4P33 - chain A; structure by X-ray diffraction, 1.65 A resolution.

# Chain A
Molecule: Lipopolysaccharide export system ATP-binding protein LptB
Source organism: Escherichia coli
Notes: EC 3.6.3.-
UniProt: P0A9V1 (LPTB_ECOLI); residues 2-241 here = UniProt positions 2-241
Sequence (249 residues; each row starts with the number of its first residue):
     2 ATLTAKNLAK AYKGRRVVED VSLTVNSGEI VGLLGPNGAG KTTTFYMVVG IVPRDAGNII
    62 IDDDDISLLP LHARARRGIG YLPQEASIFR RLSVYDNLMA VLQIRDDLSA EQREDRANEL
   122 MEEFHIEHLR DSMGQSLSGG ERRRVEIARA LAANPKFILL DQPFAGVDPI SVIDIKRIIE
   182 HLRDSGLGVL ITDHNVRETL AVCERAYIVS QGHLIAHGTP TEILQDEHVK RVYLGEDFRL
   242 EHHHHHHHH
Unresolved in the structure: 237-250
Sequence notes: engineered mutation Q163 (Glu in P0A9V1); expression tag (242-250)
Metal / ion sites: Na+: T43, Q85 (together with ATP)
Residues lining bound ligands: ATP (adenosine-5'-triphosphate): Y13, R16, V18, P37, N38, G39, A40, G41, K42, T43, T44, Q85, L130, S137, L138, S139, G140, G141, E142, Q163, G167, H195
Swiss-Prot annotation at these positions:
  - binding site (ATP): G36 to T43
What the authors report for this chain:
  - binding site for ATP: Q163, H195
  - Na+ coordination: Q85
  - conformationally variable residues (side-chain flip): H195
  - mutagenesis - F90A, H195A: abolished growth
  - mutagenesis - F90Y: unchanged growth
  - mutagenesis - H195A: unchanged binding to Lpt components
  - mutagenesis - F90A: abolished binding to Lpt components
  - mutagenesis - F90Y: decreased binding to IM Lpt components
  - mutagenesis - F90A, F90Y: unchanged catalytic activity
  - mutagenesis - H195A: decreased catalytic activity on complex containing LptB-H195A

# In short
Chain A binds ATP. T43 and Q85 coordinate Na+. UniProt lists 8 ATP-binding residues. From the paper: a binding
site for ATP at Q163 and H195; F90A and H195A abolish growth.
Chain A is Lipopolysaccharide export system ATP-binding protein LptB (Escherichia coli); the structure,
Crystal structure of E. coli LptB-E163Q in complex with ATP-sodium, was determined by X-ray diffraction
together with 4P31 and 4P32 from the same study.
